6RBK - chains A and B of the 3 polymer chains in the assembly; structure by electron microscopy, 3.40 A resolution.

Chain A (and B):
Molecule: Afp7
Source organism: Serratia entomophila
Notes: chain B of this document is another copy of the same molecule, construct and numbering; everything in this record applies to it too
Reference sequence: Q6HAD2 (Q6HAD2_9GAMM); numbering as in UniProt (aligned over 1-229)
Amino-acid sequence (229 residues; each row starts with the number of its first residue):
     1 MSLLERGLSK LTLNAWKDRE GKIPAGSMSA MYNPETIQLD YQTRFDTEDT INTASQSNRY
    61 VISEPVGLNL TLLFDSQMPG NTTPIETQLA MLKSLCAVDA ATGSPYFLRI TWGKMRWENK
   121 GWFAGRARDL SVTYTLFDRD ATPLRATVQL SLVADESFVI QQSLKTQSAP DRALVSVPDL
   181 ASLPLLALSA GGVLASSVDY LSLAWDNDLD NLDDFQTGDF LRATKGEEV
Unresolved in the structure: 1, 225-229 (chain B: 1, 226-229)

Chain A / chain B interface:
Pairs across the interface - 67 pairs, chain A then chain B:
  Ser2(A) - Asp140(B)
  Arg6(A) - Arg139(B)
  Gly7(A) - Arg139(B)
  Leu8(A) - Arg139(B)
  Ser9(A) - Arg139(B)  hydrogen bond (backbone-backbone)
  Ser9(A) - Asp140(B)  hydrogen bond (side chain-backbone)
  Glu35(A) - Thr135(B)
  Glu35(A) - Phe137(B)
  Thr36(A) - Thr133(B)
  Thr36(A) - Tyr134(B)
  Ile37(A) - Thr133(B)
  Ile37(A) - Tyr134(B)  hydrogen bond (backbone-backbone)
  Ile37(A) - Phe137(B)  hydrophobic
  Gln38(A) - Val132(B)
  Gln38(A) - Thr133(B)
  Leu39(A) - Ser131(B)
  Leu39(A) - Val132(B)  hydrogen bond (backbone-backbone)
  Asp40(A) - Asp129(B)
  Asp40(A) - Leu130(B)
  Asp40(A) - Ser131(B)
  Tyr41(A) - Asp129(B)
  Tyr41(A) - Leu130(B)  hydrogen bond (backbone-backbone)
  Gln42(A) - Arg128(B)
  Thr43(A) - Ala127(B)
  Thr43(A) - Arg128(B)  hydrogen bond (backbone-backbone)
  Phe45(A) - Pro105(B)  hydrophobic
  Phe45(A) - Arg126(B)
  Phe45(A) - Ala127(B)
  Thr47(A) - Pro65(B)
  Asp49(A) - Ile62(B)
  Ala54(A) - Lys165(B)
  Ser55(A) - Phe158(B)
  Ser55(A) - Gln161(B)
  Gln56(A) - Ser63(B)  hydrogen bond
  Gln56(A) - Gln161(B)  hydrogen bond (backbone-side chain)
  Ser57(A) - Arg19(B)
  Ser57(A) - Asp155(B)
  Ser57(A) - Phe158(B)
  Asn58(A) - Arg126(B)  hydrogen bond (backbone-side chain)
  Asn58(A) - Val153(B)
  Asn58(A) - Asp155(B)
  Tyr60(A) - Val98(B)
  Tyr60(A) - Gly103(B)
  Tyr60(A) - Pro105(B)
  Tyr60(A) - Arg126(B)
  Ser63(A) - Val98(B)
  Trp112(A) - Phe137(B)  hydrophobic
  Trp112(A) - Ala141(B)
  Gly113(A) - Asp140(B)
  Lys114(A) - Asp140(B)  hydrogen bond (backbone-backbone)
  Lys114(A) - Ala141(B)
  Lys114(A) - Thr142(B)
  Met115(A) - Tyr134(B)  hydrophobic
  Met115(A) - Phe137(B)  hydrophobic
  Met115(A) - Ala141(B)
  Arg116(A) - Glu86(B)
  Arg116(A) - Lys93(B)
  Trp117(A) - Lys93(B)  hydrogen bond (backbone-side chain)
  Glu118(A) - Lys93(B)
  Asn119(A) - Ala90(B)
  Asn119(A) - Ser94(B)
  Leu164(A) - Ala100(B)
  Lys165(A) - Ala100(B)
  Ser168(A) - Ala100(B)
  Ala169(A) - Ala101(B)  hydrophobic
  Gly191(A) - Ile23(B)
  Gly192(A) - Ile23(B)
Also at the interface, not in a pair above, chain A (39 interface residues in all): Ala195
Also at the interface, not in a pair above, chain B (37 interface residues in all): Lys17, Tyr60, Thr102

In short:
The interface between chain A and chain B involves 39 residues on one side and 37 on the other; the contacts
include 11 hydrogen bonds. Polar contacts include Ser9(A)-Asp140(B), Gln56(A)-Ser63(B) and Gln56(A)-Gln161(B).
Both chains are Afp7 (Serratia entomophila). Entry 6RBK (Cryo-EM structure of the anti-feeding prophage (AFP)
baseplate in extended state, 3-fold symmetrised) was determined by electron microscopy together with 6RBN,
6RGL, 6RAO, 6RAP and 6RC8 from the same study.
